7Q9P - chains B and C of the 9 polymer chains in the assembly; structure by electron microscopy, 4.50 A resolution (low resolution: residue-level contacts below are approximate; hydrogen-bond / salt-bridge calls are withheld).

== Chain B (and C) ==
Name: Spike glycoprotein
Source organism: Severe acute respiratory syndrome coronavirus 2
Notes: chain C of this document is another copy of the same molecule, construct and numbering; everything in this record applies to it too
Reference sequence: P0DTC2 (SPIKE_SARS2); aligned to UniProt positions 1-1202 over residues 1-1202 (the alignment contains insertions or deletions, so no single offset holds)
Amino-acid sequence (1285 residues; each row starts with the number of its first residue):
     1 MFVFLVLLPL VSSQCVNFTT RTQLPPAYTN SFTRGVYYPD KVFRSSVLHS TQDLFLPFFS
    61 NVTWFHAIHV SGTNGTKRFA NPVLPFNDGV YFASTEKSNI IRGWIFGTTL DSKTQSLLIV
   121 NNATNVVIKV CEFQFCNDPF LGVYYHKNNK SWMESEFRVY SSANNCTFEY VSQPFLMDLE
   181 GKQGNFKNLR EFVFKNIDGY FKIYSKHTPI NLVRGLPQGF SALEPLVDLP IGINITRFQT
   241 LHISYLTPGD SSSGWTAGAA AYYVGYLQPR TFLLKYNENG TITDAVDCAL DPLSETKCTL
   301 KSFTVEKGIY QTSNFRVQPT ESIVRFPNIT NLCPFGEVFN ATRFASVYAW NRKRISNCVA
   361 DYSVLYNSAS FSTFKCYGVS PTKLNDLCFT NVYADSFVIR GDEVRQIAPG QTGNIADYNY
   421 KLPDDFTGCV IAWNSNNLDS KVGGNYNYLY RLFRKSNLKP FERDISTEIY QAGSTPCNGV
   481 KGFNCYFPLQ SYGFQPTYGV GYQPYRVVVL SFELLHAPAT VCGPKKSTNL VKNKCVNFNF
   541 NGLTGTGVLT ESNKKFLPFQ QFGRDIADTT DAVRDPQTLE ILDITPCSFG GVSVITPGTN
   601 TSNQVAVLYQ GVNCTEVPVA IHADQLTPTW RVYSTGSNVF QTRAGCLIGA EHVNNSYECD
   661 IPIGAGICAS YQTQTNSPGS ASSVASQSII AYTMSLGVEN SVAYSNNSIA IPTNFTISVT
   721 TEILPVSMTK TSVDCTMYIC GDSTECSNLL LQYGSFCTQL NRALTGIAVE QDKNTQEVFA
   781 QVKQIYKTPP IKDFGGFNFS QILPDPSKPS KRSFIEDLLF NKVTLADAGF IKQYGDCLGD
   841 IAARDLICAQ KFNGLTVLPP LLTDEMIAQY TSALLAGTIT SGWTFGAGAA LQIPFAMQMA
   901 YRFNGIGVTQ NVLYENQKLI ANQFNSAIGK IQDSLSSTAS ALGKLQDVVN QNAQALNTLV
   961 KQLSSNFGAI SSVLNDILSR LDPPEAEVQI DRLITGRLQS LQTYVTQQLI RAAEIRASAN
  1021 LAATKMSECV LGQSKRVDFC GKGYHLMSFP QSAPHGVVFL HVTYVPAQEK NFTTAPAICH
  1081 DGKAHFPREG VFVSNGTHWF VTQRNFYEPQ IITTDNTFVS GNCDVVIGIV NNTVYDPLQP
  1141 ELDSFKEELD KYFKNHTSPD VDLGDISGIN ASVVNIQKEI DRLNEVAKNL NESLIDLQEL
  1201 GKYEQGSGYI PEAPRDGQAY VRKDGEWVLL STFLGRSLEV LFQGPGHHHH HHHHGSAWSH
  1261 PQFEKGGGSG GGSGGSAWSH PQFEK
Unresolved in the structure: 1-12, 67-76, 174-185, 247-259, 620-637, 674-685, 825-851, 1145-1285 (chain C: 1-12, 67-76, 173-185, 246-260, 618-636, 674-685, 825-851, 1145-1285)
Disulfides: C15-C136, C131-C166, C288-C298, C333-C358, C376-C429, C388-C522, C477-C485, C535-C587, C614-C646, C659-C668, C735-C757, C740-C746, C1029-C1040, C1079-C1123
Covalently attached groups: N-acetylglucosamine (NAG) linked to N61, N165, N279, N328, N340, N600, N613, N654, N706, N714, N798, N1071, N1095, N1131
Construct notes: variant F18 (Leu in P0DTC2), A80 (Asp in P0DTC2), G215 (Asp in P0DTC2), I243 (Arg246 in P0DTC2), N414 (Lys417 in P0DTC2), K481 (Glu484 in P0DTC2), Y498 (Asn501 in P0DTC2), G611 (Asp614 in P0DTC2), V698 (Ala701 in P0DTC2); conflict G679 (Arg682 in P0DTC2), S680 (Arg683 in P0DTC2), S682 (Arg685 in P0DTC2), P983 (Lys986 in P0DTC2), P984 (Val987 in P0DTC2); expression tag (1203-1285)
Swiss-Prot annotation at these positions:
  - glycosylation (N-linked (GlcNAc...) asparagine): N17 (complex), N61 (hybrid), N74 (complex), N122 (hybrid), N149 (complex), N165 (complex), N234 (high mannose), N331 (complex), N603 (hybrid)

== Interface between chain B and chain C ==
Residue-residue contacts (95; chain B residue first):
  R354(B) with T167(C)
  P518(B) with Y200(C)
  L557(B) with N279(C)
  Q560(B) with F43(C); G280(C)
  F562(B) with F43(C)
  R564(B) with V42(C); F43(C)
  D568(B) with R44(C)
  P586(B) with F852(C)
  F589(B) with M737(C)
  P662(B) with L861(C)
  G666(B) with L861(C); M866(C)
  M694(B) with L862(C); M866(C)
  L696(B) with I785(C); Q869(C)
  V698(B) with Q784(C); I785(C)
  E699(B) with I785(C); K787(C)
  N700(B) with Q784(C); I785(C); Y786(C); K787(C)
  S701(B) with K787(C)
  V702(B) with Y786(C); T880(C); Q892(C)
  A703(B) with Q892(C)
  Y704(B) with P789(C); D793(C); F794(C); T880(C); I893(C); P894(C); F895(C)
  N706(B) with D793(C); P894(C)
  S708(B) with Q892(C); I893(C); P894(C)
  I709(B) with Q892(C); Y901(C)
  A710(B) with L891(C); Q892(C)
  P712(B) with L891(C)
  Q954(B) with R762(C)
  T958(B) with S755(C)
  Q962(B) with S755(C); Q759(C)
  S965(B) with Q752(C); G754(C)
  N966(B) with Q752(C)
  F967(B) with Q752(C)
  G968(B) with Q752(C)
  P984(B) with T412(C)
  E987(B) with D424(C)
  Q999(B) with Q1002(C)
  T1003(B) with Q759(C); Q1002(C)
  I1010(B) with L1009(C)
  E1014(B) with R1016(C)
  R1036(B) with E1028(C); R1036(C)
  V1037(B) with S1027(C); E1028(C)
  D1038(B) with G886(C); L1031(C)
  G1043(B) with A887(C)
  Y1044(B) with W883(C); A887(C)
  V1065(B) with A887(C)
  E1069(B) with A889(C); L891(C)
  N1071(B) with Q892(C)
  T1074(B) with P894(C); M897(C)
  P1076(B) with Y914(C)
  F1086(B) with N911(C); Y914(C)
  P1087(B) with Q910(C)
  V1091(B) with M897(C); Y901(C)
  R1104(B) with Y901(C); N904(C)
  F1118(B) with Q910(C); N911(C)
  S1120(B) with N911(C); E915(C)
  V1125(B) with E915(C)
  I1127(B) with Q917(C); K918(C)
  L1138(B) with L1138(C)
Interface residues without a listed pair, chain B (78 interface residues in all): Q318, N357, Q561, G563, A567, Q610, G664, A665, G697, S705, N707, K944, D982, T1006, F1039, K1042, A1075, R1088, G1121, V1126, L1142
Interface residues without a listed pair, chain C (78 interface residues in all): K41, P230, T281, G410, Q411, K421, D742, Y753, F756, K773, K783, L858, P860, T863, T884, G888, A890, V960, L998, T1006, T1024, G1032, E1108, E1141

== In short ==
The chain B/chain C interface involves 78 residues from each chain. Covalently linked N-acetylglucosamine: at
N61(B), N165(B), N279(B), N328(B), N340(B) and N600(B) and 8 more.
Chain B and chain C are both Spike glycoprotein (Severe acute respiratory syndrome coronavirus 2); the
structure, Beta-06 fab in complex with SARS-CoV-2 beta-Spike glycoprotein, was determined by electron
microscopy together with 7PS0, 7PS3, 7PS4 and 7Q9K from the same study.
